PDB entry 8ESW | electron microscopy, 3.30 A resolution | chains S8 and S2 of the 43 polymer chains in the assembly

Chain S8:
Name: NADH dehydrogenase (ubiquinone) 23 kDa subunit
Organism: Drosophila melanogaster
Notes: EC 7.1.1.2
UniProtKB: Q9VF27 (NDUS8_DROME); residue numbers follow UniProt; this construct covers 1-217
Amino-acid sequence (217 residues; each row starts with the number of its first residue):
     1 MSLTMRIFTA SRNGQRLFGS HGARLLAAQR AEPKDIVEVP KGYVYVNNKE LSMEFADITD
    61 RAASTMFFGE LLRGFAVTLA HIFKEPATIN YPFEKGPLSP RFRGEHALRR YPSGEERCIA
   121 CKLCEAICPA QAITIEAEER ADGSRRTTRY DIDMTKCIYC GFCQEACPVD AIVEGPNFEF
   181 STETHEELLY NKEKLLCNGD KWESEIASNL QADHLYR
Unresolved in the structure: 1-31
Bound ions: 4Fe-4S cluster Fe site 1: His-106, Cys-128, Cys-157, Cys-160, Cys-163; 4Fe-4S cluster Fe site 2: Cys-118, Cys-121, Cys-124, Cys-167
Small-molecule neighbours:
  - 1,2-diacyl-sn-glycero-3-phosphocholine (PC1): Thr-65, Met-66, Phe-67, Phe-68, Leu-71, Leu-72, Phe-75
  - 4Fe-4S cluster (SF4), molecule 1: His-106, Cys-128, Pro-129, Ile-133, Ile-152, Cys-157, Ile-158, Tyr-159, Cys-160, Gly-161, Phe-162, Cys-163, Glu-174
  - 4Fe-4S cluster (SF4), molecule 2: Leu-108, Cys-118, Ile-119, Ala-120, Cys-121, Lys-122, Leu-123, Cys-124, Ile-135, Tyr-150, Ala-166, Cys-167, Pro-168, Val-169, Ala-171, Ile-172
Curated features (UniProtKB/Swiss-Prot):
  - binding site ([4Fe-4S] cluster): Cys-118, Cys-121, Cys-124, Cys-128, Cys-157, Cys-160, Cys-163, Cys-167
  - mutagenesis: Gly-199 (G199D: Disrupts mitochondrial function and results in enlarged mitochondria. Neurons present vacuolar lesions leading to neurodegeneration in the central brain ...)

Chain S2:
Name: Complex I-49kD
Organism: Drosophila melanogaster
UniProtKB: Q9V4E0 (Q9V4E0_DROME); residues 1-468 here = UniProt positions 1-468
Amino-acid sequence (468 residues; each row starts with the number of its first residue):
     1 MANIMRRTLI PGLSHLRLRP QLVAAGSAAL TSQETRRGAA KWYPDPEFMK QFSGPVMYPD
    61 EVTSLWTVPP WNSKVTPVEK SVRNLTLNFG PQHPAAHGVL RLVLELDGET VMRADPHIGL
   121 LHRGTEKLIE YKTYTQALPY FDRLDYVSMM CNEQCYSLAV EKLLNIDVPL RAKYIRTLFA
   181 EITRILNHIM AVGTHALDVG ALTPFFWLFE EREKMMEFYE RVSGARMHAA YIRPGGVSLD
   241 MPLGLMDDIY EFASKFAERL DEVEDVLTTN RIWVQRTEDI GIVTAEEALN YGFSGVMLRG
   301 SGIKWDLRKQ QPYDAYNLVN FDVPIGTKGD CYDRYLCRVE EMRQSLRIID QCLNQMPAGE
   361 IKTDDAKVAP PSRSEMKTSM EALIHHFKLF TQGYQVPPGA TYTAIEAPKG EFGVYLISDG
   421 SSRPYRCKIK APGFAHLAAL EKIGKQHMLA DVVAIIGTLD VVFGEIDR
Unresolved in the structure: 1-39, 75-84
Small-molecule neighbours: 1,2-diacyl-sn-glycero-3-phosphocholine (PC1): Arg-271, Ile-272, Gln-275

Interface between chain S8 and chain S2:
Residue-residue contacts (94; chain S8 residue first):
  Lys-41(S8) / Asp-322(S2)
  Gly-42(S8) / Asp-322(S2)
  Gly-42(S8) / Val-323(S2)  hydrogen bond (backbone-backbone)
  Tyr-43(S8) / Lys-304(S2)
  Tyr-43(S8) / Val-323(S2)
  Tyr-43(S8) / Ile-325(S2)  hydrophobic
  Val-44(S8) / Asp-322(S2)
  Val-44(S8) / Val-323(S2)  hydrogen bond (backbone-backbone)
  Val-44(S8) / Pro-324(S2)
  Val-44(S8) / Ile-325(S2)  hydrogen bond (backbone-backbone)
  Val-44(S8) / Glu-340(S2)
  Tyr-45(S8) / Lys-304(S2)  hydrogen bond
  Tyr-45(S8) / Ile-325(S2)
  Tyr-45(S8) / Thr-327(S2)
  Val-46(S8) / Ile-325(S2)  hydrogen bond (backbone-backbone)
  Val-46(S8) / Thr-327(S2)
  Val-46(S8) / Leu-336(S2)  hydrophobic
  Asn-47(S8) / Tyr-332(S2)
  Asn-47(S8) / Asp-333(S2)  hydrogen bond
  Asn-47(S8) / Leu-336(S2)
  Asn-48(S8) / Thr-327(S2)
  Ser-64(S8) / Arg-271(S2)  hydrogen bond (backbone-side chain)
  Thr-65(S8) / Arg-271(S2)  hydrogen bond (backbone-side chain)
  Phe-68(S8) / Arg-271(S2)
  Glu-70(S8) / Thr-269(S2)  hydrogen bond
  Glu-70(S8) / Arg-271(S2)  salt bridge
  Leu-71(S8) / Asn-270(S2)
  Leu-71(S8) / Arg-271(S2)
  Gly-74(S8) / Asp-265(S2)
  Val-77(S8) / Trp-207(S2)  hydrophobic
  Val-77(S8) / Glu-262(S2)
  Val-77(S8) / Asp-265(S2)
  His-81(S8) / Trp-207(S2)  hydrogen bond
  His-81(S8) / Glu-262(S2)  salt bridge
  Lys-84(S8) / Arg-259(S2)
  Ala-87(S8) / Glu-210(S2)
  Pro-97(S8) / Glu-217(S2)
  Pro-97(S8) / Glu-220(S2)
  Leu-98(S8) / Glu-217(S2)
  Leu-98(S8) / Glu-220(S2)
  Ser-99(S8) / Glu-220(S2)
  Ser-99(S8) / Arg-221(S2)  hydrogen bond (side chain-backbone)
  Arg-101(S8) / Arg-221(S2)
  Arg-101(S8) / Val-222(S2)  hydrogen bond (side chain-backbone)
  Arg-101(S8) / Ser-223(S2)
  Arg-101(S8) / Gly-224(S2)
  Arg-101(S8) / Leu-239(S2)
  Arg-101(S8) / Asp-240(S2)  hydrogen bond (side chain-backbone)
  Arg-101(S8) / Met-241(S2)
  Arg-101(S8) / Pro-242(S2)
  Phe-102(S8) / Glu-220(S2)
  Phe-102(S8) / Gly-224(S2)
  Arg-103(S8) / Ser-223(S2)
  Arg-103(S8) / Gly-224(S2)  hydrogen bond (backbone-backbone)
  Arg-103(S8) / Ala-225(S2)
  Arg-103(S8) / His-228(S2)  hydrogen bond (side chain-backbone)
  Arg-103(S8) / Ala-229(S2)  hydrogen bond (side chain-backbone)
  Leu-123(S8) / His-386(S2)
  Leu-123(S8) / Phe-387(S2)  hydrophobic
  Leu-123(S8) / Phe-390(S2)
  Leu-123(S8) / Thr-391(S2)
  Ala-126(S8) / Gln-136(S2)
  Ala-126(S8) / Phe-390(S2)
  Ala-126(S8) / Thr-391(S2)
  Ile-127(S8) / Thr-135(S2)
  Ile-127(S8) / Gln-136(S2)
  Ile-127(S8) / Phe-390(S2)  hydrophobic
  Cys-128(S8) / Gln-136(S2)
  Pro-129(S8) / Lys-132(S2)  hydrogen bond (backbone-side chain)
  Pro-129(S8) / Gln-136(S2)
  Ile-158(S8) / Arg-143(S2)
  Phe-162(S8) / Thr-135(S2)
  Phe-162(S8) / Pro-139(S2)  hydrophobic
  Phe-162(S8) / Arg-233(S2)
  Gln-164(S8) / Arg-373(S2)  hydrogen bond (backbone-side chain)
  Glu-165(S8) / Arg-233(S2)  salt bridge
  Glu-165(S8) / Arg-373(S2)  hydrogen bond (backbone-side chain)
  Glu-165(S8) / His-386(S2)  hydrogen bond (backbone-side chain)
  Ala-166(S8) / His-386(S2)
  Ala-166(S8) / Phe-390(S2)  hydrophobic
  Cys-167(S8) / Arg-373(S2)  hydrogen bond (backbone-side chain)
  Cys-167(S8) / Met-376(S2)
  Pro-168(S8) / Arg-373(S2)
  Pro-168(S8) / Met-376(S2)
  Pro-168(S8) / Lys-377(S2)  hydrogen bond (backbone-side chain)
  Val-169(S8) / Arg-373(S2)
  Asp-170(S8) / Arg-373(S2)  salt bridge
  Asp-170(S8) / Lys-377(S2)  salt bridge
  Tyr-216(S8) / Met-241(S2)
  Tyr-216(S8) / Pro-242(S2)
  Tyr-216(S8) / Leu-243(S2)  hydrogen bond (side chain-backbone)
  Arg-217(S8) / Leu-239(S2)
  Arg-217(S8) / Ser-372(S2)
  Arg-217(S8) / Arg-373(S2)
Interface residues without a listed pair, chain S8 (42 interface residues in all): Pro-40, Thr-78
Interface residues without a listed pair, chain S2 (54 interface residues in all): Ala-230, Val-266, Gln-310, Phe-321, Gly-326, Cys-337, Gln-344, Leu-389

Summary:
The interface between chain S8 and chain S2 involves 42 residues on one side and 54 on the other; the contacts
include 23 hydrogen bonds and 5 salt bridges. Polar contacts include Glu-70(S8)/Arg-271(S2),
His-81(S8)/Glu-262(S2) and Glu-165(S8)/Arg-233(S2). 1,2-diacyl-sn-glycero-3-phosphocholine is bound between
chain S8 and chain S2.
Here chain S8 is NADH dehydrogenase (ubiquinone) 23 kDa subunit and chain S2 is Complex I-49kD, both from
Drosophila melanogaster. Entry 8ESW (Structure of mitochondrial complex I from Drosophila melanogaster,
Flexible-class 1) was determined by electron microscopy, deposited together with 8ESZ.
